Entry 2IDT (X-ray diffraction, 1.00 A resolution); this record covers chain A.

== Chain A ==
Protein: Amicyanin
Source organism: Paracoccus denitrificans
Reference sequence: P22364 (AMCY_PARDE); residues 1-105 here correspond to UniProt positions 27-131 (UniProt number = residue number + 26)
Sequence (105 residues; numbered 1 to 105; the number before each row is that of its first residue):
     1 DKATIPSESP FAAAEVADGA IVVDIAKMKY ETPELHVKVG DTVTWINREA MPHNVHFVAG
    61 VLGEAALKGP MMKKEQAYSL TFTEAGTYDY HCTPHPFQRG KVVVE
Sequence notes: modified residue (51); engineered mutation Gln98 (Met124 in P22364)
Modified / non-standard residues: Met51 (s-oxymethionine; MHO)
Ion coordination: Cu ion: His53, Cys92, His95, Gln98
Curated features (UniProtKB/Swiss-Prot):
  - binding site (Cu cation): His53, Cys92, His95

== In short ==
His53, Cys92, His95 and Gln98 coordinate a Cu ion ion. UniProt lists 3 Cu cation-binding residues.
Chain A is Amicyanin (Paracoccus denitrificans); the structure, Structure of M98Q mutant of amicyanin, Cu(II),
was determined by X-ray diffraction together with 2IDQ, 2IDS and 2IDU from the same study.
